5ZET - chains R and A of the 34 polymer chains in the assembly; structure by electron microscopy, 3.20 A resolution.

== Chain R ==
Name: 50S ribosomal protein L20
Source organism: Mycobacterium smegmatis str. MC2 155
UniProt: A0QYU6 (RL20_MYCS2); residue numbers follow UniProt; this construct covers 1-129
Chain sequence (129 residues; numbered 1 to 129; the number before each row is that of its first residue):
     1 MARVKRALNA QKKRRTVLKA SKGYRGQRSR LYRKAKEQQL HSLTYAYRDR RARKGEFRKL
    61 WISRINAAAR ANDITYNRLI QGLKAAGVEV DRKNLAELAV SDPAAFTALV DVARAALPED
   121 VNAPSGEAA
Not modelled in the structure: 1, 126-129

== Chain A ==
Molecule: 23S rRNA
Source organism: Mycobacterium smegmatis str. MC2 155
Sequence (3120 nucleotides; row label = number of the first residue in the row):
     1 UAAGUGUUUA AGGGCGCAUG GUGGAUGCCU UGGCACUGGG AGCCGAUGAA GGACGUAGGA
    61 GGCUGCGAUA AGCCUCGGGG AGCUGUCAAC CGAGCGUUGA UCCGAGGAUG UCCGAAUGGG
   121 GAAACCCGGC ACGAGUGAUG UCGUGUCACC AGGCGCUGAA UAUAUAGGCG UCUGGGGGGA
   181 ACGCGGGGAA GUGAAACAUC UCAGUACCCG UAGGAAGAGA AAACAAAAUG UGAUUCCGUG
   241 AGUAGUGGCG AGCGAAAGCG GAGGAUGGCU AAACCGUAUG CAUGUGAUAC CGGGUAGGGG
   301 UUGUGUGUGC GGGGUUGUGG GACCUAUCUU UCCGGCUCUA CCUGGCUGGA GGGCAGUGAG
   361 AAAAUGUUGU GGUUAGCGGA AAUGGCUUGG GAUGGCCUGC CGUAGACGGU GAGAGCCCGG
   421 UACGUGAAAA CCCGACGUCU GUCUUGAUGG UGUUCCCGAG UAGCAGCGGG CCCGUGGAAU
   481 CUGCUGUGAA UCUGCCGGGA CCACCCGGUA AGCCUGAAUA CUUCCCAGUG ACCGAUAGCG
   541 GAUUAGUACC GUGAGGGAAU GGUGAAAAGU ACCCCGGGAG GGGAGUGAAA GAGUACCUGA
   601 AACCGUGCGC UUACAAUCCG UCAGAGCCCU CGACGUGUCG UGGGGUGAUG GCGUGCCUUU
   661 UGAAGAAUGA GCCUGCGAGU CAGGGACAUG UCGCGAGGUU AACCCGGGUG GGGUAGCCGC
   721 AGCGAAAGCG AGUCUGAAUA GGGCGUAUCC ACACAAGAGU GUGUGGUGUA GUGGUGUGUU
   781 CUGGACCCGA AGCGGAGUGA UCUACCCAUG GCCAGGGUGA AGCGCGGGUA AGACCGCGUG
   841 GAGGCCCGAA CCCACUUAGG UUGAAGACUG AGGGGAUGAG CUGUGGGUAG GGGUGAAAGG
   901 CCAAUCAAAC UCCGUGAUAG CUGGUUCUCC CCGAAAUGCA UUUAGGUGCA GCGUCGCAUG
   961 UUUCUUGCCG GAGGUAGAGC UACUGGAUGG CCGAUGGGCC CCACAGGGUU ACUGACGUCA
  1021 GCCAAACUCC GAAUGCCGGU AAGUCCAAGA GUGCGGCAGU GAGACGGCGG GGGAUAAGCU
  1081 CCGUGCGUCG AGAGGGAAAC AGCCCAGAUC GCCGGCUAAG GCCCCUAAGC GUGUGCUAAG
  1141 UGGAAAAGGA UGUGCAGUCG CGAAGACAAC CAGGAGGUUG GCUUAGAAGC AGCCACCCUU
  1201 GAAAGAGUGC GUAAUAGCUC ACUGGUCAAG UGAUUGUGCG CCGAUAAUGU AGCGGGGCUC
  1261 AAGCACACCG CCGAAGCCGC GGCAGCCAAC GUGUUGGCUG GGUAGGGGAG CGUCCUGCAU
  1321 CCGGUGAAGC CGCCGAGUGA UCGAGUGGUG GAGGGUGUGG GAGUGAGAAU GCAGGCAUGA
  1381 GUAGCGAUUA GGCAAGUGAG AACCUUGCCC GCCGAAAGAC CAAGGGUUCC UGGGCCAGGC
  1441 CAGUCCGCCC AGGGUGAGUC GGGACCUAAG GCGAGGCCGA CAGGCGUAGU CGAUGGACAA
  1501 CGGGUUGAUA UUCCCGUACC CGUGUAUGUG CGUCCAUGAU GAAUCAGCGG UACUAACCAU
  1561 CCAAAACCAC CGUGACCGCA CCUUUCGGGG UGUGGCGUUG GUGGGGCUGC AUGGGACCUU
  1621 CGUUGGUAGU AGUCAAGCGA UGGGGUGACG CAGGAAGGUA GCCGUACCGG UCAGUGGUAA
  1681 UACCGGGGUA AGCCUGUAGG GAGUCAGAUA GGUAAAUCCG UCUGGCAUAU AUCCUGAGAG
  1741 GUGAUGCAUA GCCGAGUGAG GCGAAUUCGG UGAUCCUAUG CUGCCGAGAA AAGCCUCUAG
  1801 CGAGGACAUA CACGGCCCGU ACCCCAAACC AACACAGGUG GUCAGGUAGA GAAUACUAAG
  1861 GCGUACGAGU GAACUAUGGU UAAGGAACUC GGCAAAAUGC CCCCGUAACU UCGGGAGAAG
  1921 GGGGACCCAC AUGGCGUGUA AGCCUUUACG GCCCAAGCGU GAGUGGGUGG CACAAACCAG
  1981 UGAGAAGCGA CUGUUUACUA AAAACACAGG UCCGUGCGAA GUCGCAAGAC GAUGUAUACG
  2041 GACUGACGCC UGCCCGGUGC UGGAAGGUUA AGAGGACCCG UUAACUCCCU UUGGGGGUGA
  2101 AGCGGAGAAU UUAAGCCCCA GUAAACGGCG GUGGUAACUA UAACCAUCCU AAGGUAGCGA
  2161 AAUUCCUUGU CGGGUAAGUU CCGACCUGCA CGAAUGGCGU AACGACUUCU CAACUGUCUC
  2221 AACCAUAGAC UCGGCGAAAU UGCACUACGA GUAAAGAUGC UCGUUACGCG CGGCAGGACG
  2281 AAAAGACCCC GGGACCUUCA CUACAACUUG GUAUUGGUGC UCGAUACGGU UUGUGUAGGA
  2341 UAGGUGGGAG ACUGUGAAGC UCACACGCCA GUGUGGGUGG AGUCGUUGUU GAAAUACCAC
  2401 UCUGAUCGUA UUGGGCCUCU AACCUCGGAC CGUAUAUCCG GUUCAGGGAC AGUGCCUGGU
  2461 GGGUAGUUUA ACUGGGGCGG UUGCCUCCUA AAAUGUAACG GAGGCGCCCA AAGGUUCCCU
  2521 CAACCUGGAC GGCAAUCAGG UGUUGAGUGU AAGUGCACAA GGGAGCUUGA CUGCGAGACG
  2581 GACAUGUCGA GCAGGGACGA AAGUCGGGAC UAGUGAUCCG GCACCUCUGA GUGGAAGGGG
  2641 UGUCGCUCAA CGGAUAAAAG GUACCCCGGG GAUAACAGGC UGAUCUUCCC CAAGAGUCCA
  2701 UAUCGACGGG AUGGUUUGGC ACCUCGAUGU CGGCUCGUCG CAUCCUGGGG CUGGAGCAGG
  2761 UCCCAAGGGU UGGGCUGUUC GCCCAUUAAA GCGGCACGCG AGCUGGGUUU AGAACGUCGU
  2821 GAGACAGUUC GGUCUCUAUC CGCCGCGCGC GUCAGAAGCU UGAGGAAACC UGUCCCUAGU
  2881 ACGAGAGGAC CGGGACGGAC GAACCUCUGG UAUACCAGUU GUCCCACCAG GGGCACGGCU
  2941 GGAUAGCCAC GUUCGGACAG GAUAACCGCU GAAAGCAUCU AAGCGGGAAA CCUCUUCCAA
  3001 GACCAGGCUU CUCACCCUCU AGGAGGGAUA AGGCCCCCCG CAGACCACGG GAUUGAUAGA
  3061 CCAGACCUGG AAGCCUAGUA AUAGGUGCAG GGAACUGGCA CUAACCGGCC GAAAACUUAC
Not modelled in the structure: 1, 340-344, 634-637, 1004-1005, 1756-1757, 1946-1948, 3120
Covalently attached groups: covalent link A1565/G1606, A1566/G1606, A1569/G1603, G1578/G1592

== Chain R / chain A interface ==
Pairs across the interface (169):
  Ala-2(R) / C532(A)  phosphate contact
  Ala-2(R) / C533(A)  hydrogen bond to the phosphate
  Ala-2(R) / A1362(A)  phosphate contact
  Ala-2(R) / G1363(A)  hydrogen bond to the phosphate
  Arg-3(R) / C533(A)  hydrogen bond to the phosphate
  Arg-3(R) / G534(A)  salt bridge to the phosphate
  Arg-3(R) / A537(A)  sugar contact
  Arg-3(R) / C676(A)  sugar contact
  Arg-3(R) / G1363(A)  base contact
  Val-4(R) / U1313(A)  base contact
  Val-4(R) / C1314(A)  sugar contact
  Val-4(R) / G1363(A)  sugar contact
  Val-4(R) / U1364(A)  sugar contact
  Lys-5(R) / U26(A)  phosphate contact
  Lys-5(R) / G27(A)  salt bridge to the phosphate
  Lys-5(R) / A535(A)  salt bridge to the phosphate
  Lys-5(R) / C676(A)  phosphate contact
  Lys-5(R) / U1313(A)  sugar contact
  Arg-6(R) / C676(A)  salt bridge to the phosphate
  Arg-6(R) / G677(A)  salt bridge to the phosphate
  Arg-6(R) / G1365(A)  sugar contact
  Arg-6(R) / A1366(A)  salt bridge to the phosphate
  Ala-7(R) / U26(A)  sugar contact
  Ala-7(R) / G675(A)  phosphate contact
  Leu-8(R) / U1313(A)  phosphate contact
  Leu-8(R) / C1330(A)  phosphate contact
  Asn-9(R) / G1312(A)  base contact
  Asn-9(R) / G1365(A)  hydrogen bond to the sugar
  Ala-10(R) / A1366(A)  phosphate contact
  Gln-11(R) / U674(A)  hydrogen bond to the phosphate
  Gln-11(R) / G675(A)  hydrogen bond to the phosphate
  Lys-12(R) / G1312(A)  hydrogen bond to the phosphate
  Lys-12(R) / U1313(A)  salt bridge to the phosphate
  Lys-12(R) / C1342(A)  salt bridge to the phosphate
  Lys-13(R) / C927(A)  salt bridge to the phosphate
  Lys-13(R) / U1341(A)  phosphate contact
  Lys-13(R) / A1366(A)  salt bridge to the phosphate
  Arg-14(R) / U674(A)  salt bridge to the phosphate
  Arg-14(R) / G675(A)  salt bridge to the phosphate
  Arg-14(R) / G1367(A)  salt bridge to the phosphate
  Arg-15(R) / C1330(A)  salt bridge to the phosphate
  Arg-15(R) / C1331(A)  salt bridge to the phosphate
  Lys-22(R) / C17(A)  phosphate contact
  Lys-22(R) / U646(A)  phosphate contact
  Gly-23(R) / C15(A)  phosphate contact
  Gly-23(R) / G16(A)  phosphate contact
  Gly-23(R) / U646(A)  phosphate contact
  Tyr-24(R) / C15(A)  sugar contact
  Tyr-24(R) / G620(A)  phosphate contact
  Tyr-24(R) / U621(A)  hydrogen bond to the phosphate
  Arg-25(R) / G14(A)  hydrogen bond to the sugar
  Arg-25(R) / C619(A)  sugar contact
  Arg-25(R) / G620(A)  hydrogen bond to the phosphate
  Arg-25(R) / A2244(A)  phosphate contact
  Arg-25(R) / C2245(A)  salt bridge to the phosphate
  Gly-26(R) / C15(A)  phosphate contact
  Gly-26(R) / A2244(A)  phosphate contact
  Gln-27(R) / C2243(A)  hydrogen bond to the phosphate
  Gln-27(R) / A2244(A)  hydrogen bond to the phosphate
  Arg-28(R) / C618(A)  base contact
  Arg-28(R) / C619(A)  hydrogen bond to the base
  Arg-28(R) / G2242(A)  base contact
  Arg-28(R) / C2243(A)  hydrogen bond to the sugar
  Ser-29(R) / G16(A)  hydrogen bond to the phosphate
  Arg-30(R) / C15(A)  salt bridge to the phosphate
  Arg-30(R) / C603(A)  phosphate contact
  Leu-31(R) / A602(A)  phosphate contact
  Leu-31(R) / C672(A)  sugar contact
  Leu-31(R) / C673(A)  phosphate contact
  Tyr-32(R) / C673(A)  phosphate contact
  Tyr-32(R) / G1367(A)  phosphate contact
  Arg-33(R) / A670(A)  sugar contact
  Arg-33(R) / C672(A)  salt bridge to the phosphate
  Arg-33(R) / C673(A)  salt bridge to the phosphate
  Arg-33(R) / G1367(A)  hydrogen bond to the base
  Arg-33(R) / A1368(A)  sugar contact
  Lys-34(R) / C672(A)  salt bridge to the phosphate
  Lys-34(R) / G2242(A)  hydrogen bond to the sugar
  Lys-34(R) / C2243(A)  salt bridge to the phosphate
  Lys-36(R) / G1367(A)  hydrogen bond to the base
  Glu-37(R) / G655(A)  hydrogen bond to the base
  Glu-37(R) / C656(A)  sugar contact
  Glu-37(R) / G1367(A)  hydrogen bond to the base
  Gln-38(R) / C619(A)  hydrogen bond to the phosphate
  Gln-38(R) / G620(A)  hydrogen bond to the sugar
  His-41(R) / G655(A)  salt bridge to the phosphate
  His-41(R) / C656(A)  salt bridge to the phosphate
  Ser-42(R) / G620(A)  sugar contact
  Ser-42(R) / U621(A)  sugar contact
  Tyr-45(R) / C619(A)  phosphate contact
  Tyr-45(R) / G620(A)  base contact
  Tyr-45(R) / U621(A)  hydrogen bond to the sugar
  Tyr-45(R) / G653(A)  hydrogen bond to the sugar
  Ala-46(R) / U621(A)  sugar contact
  Tyr-47(R) / A1108(A)  hydrogen bond to the sugar
  Tyr-47(R) / C1110(A)  hydrogen bond to the phosphate
  Tyr-47(R) / G1111(A)  phosphate contact
  Tyr-47(R) / A1275(A)  base contact
  Arg-48(R) / G620(A)  base contact
  Arg-48(R) / G651(A)  base contact
  Arg-48(R) / C652(A)  hydrogen bond to the sugar
  Arg-48(R) / G653(A)  sugar contact
  Arg-48(R) / A1275(A)  base contact
  Asp-49(R) / U621(A)  hydrogen bond to the sugar
  Asp-49(R) / C622(A)  sugar contact
  Asp-49(R) / G651(A)  hydrogen bond to the base
  Arg-50(R) / G1111(A)  salt bridge to the phosphate
  Arg-50(R) / C1112(A)  phosphate contact
  Arg-51(R) / C1110(A)  salt bridge to the phosphate
  Arg-51(R) / G1111(A)  salt bridge to the phosphate
  Arg-51(R) / A1275(A)  hydrogen bond to the sugar
  Arg-53(R) / C622(A)  hydrogen bond to the phosphate
  Arg-53(R) / A623(A)  salt bridge to the phosphate
  Arg-53(R) / C1112(A)  salt bridge to the phosphate
  Arg-53(R) / C1113(A)  salt bridge to the phosphate
  Lys-54(R) / C1112(A)  salt bridge to the phosphate
  Lys-54(R) / C1113(A)  salt bridge to the phosphate
  Glu-56(R) / C622(A)  sugar contact
  Glu-56(R) / G651(A)  base contact
  Phe-57(R) / A623(A)  sugar contact
  Phe-57(R) / C1113(A)  stacking on the base
  Arg-58(R) / G1115(A)  salt bridge to the phosphate
  Arg-58(R) / C1116(A)  salt bridge to the phosphate
  Arg-58(R) / C1272(A)  salt bridge to the phosphate
  Arg-58(R) / G1273(A)  salt bridge to the phosphate
  Lys-59(R) / A1127(A)  sugar contact
  Trp-61(R) / C1113(A)  phosphate contact
  Trp-61(R) / G1114(A)  phosphate contact
  Ile-62(R) / A1127(A)  sugar contact
  Ile-62(R) / A1128(A)  sugar contact
  Ile-62(R) / C1272(A)  phosphate contact
  Ile-62(R) / G1273(A)  phosphate contact
  Ser-63(R) / A1127(A)  sugar contact
  Ser-63(R) / A1128(A)  phosphate contact
  Asn-66(R) / A1128(A)  hydrogen bond to the phosphate
  Asn-66(R) / G1129(A)  hydrogen bond to the phosphate
  Arg-70(R) / G1129(A)  salt bridge to the phosphate
  Arg-70(R) / C1130(A)  salt bridge to the phosphate
  Thr-75(R) / G1129(A)  phosphate contact
  Tyr-76(R) / A1128(A)  sugar contact
  Tyr-76(R) / G1129(A)  phosphate contact
  Tyr-76(R) / C1271(A)  sugar contact
  Tyr-76(R) / C1272(A)  hydrogen bond to the phosphate
  Asn-77(R) / G1129(A)  hydrogen bond to the phosphate
  Asn-77(R) / G1270(A)  hydrogen bond to the sugar
  Asn-77(R) / C1271(A)  sugar contact
  Arg-78(R) / G1129(A)  base contact
  Arg-78(R) / C1269(A)  hydrogen bond to the base
  Arg-78(R) / G1270(A)  sugar contact
  Ile-80(R) / C1271(A)  sugar contact
  Gln-81(R) / G1270(A)  hydrogen bond to the sugar
  Lys-84(R) / C1116(A)  phosphate contact
  Lys-84(R) / U1117(A)  salt bridge to the phosphate
  Asp-91(R) / G1114(A)  hydrogen bond to the sugar
  Asp-91(R) / G1115(A)  phosphate contact
  Arg-92(R) / G1115(A)  salt bridge to the phosphate
  Arg-92(R) / C1116(A)  salt bridge to the phosphate
  Arg-92(R) / C1272(A)  salt bridge to the phosphate
  Lys-93(R) / C1113(A)  phosphate contact
  Lys-93(R) / G1114(A)  salt bridge to the phosphate
  Val-121(R) / C1269(A)  hydrogen bond to the sugar
  Asn-122(R) / G1131(A)  base contact
  Asn-122(R) / U1132(A)  sugar contact
  Asn-122(R) / C1268(A)  hydrogen bond to the sugar
  Asn-122(R) / C1269(A)  base contact
  Ala-123(R) / C1268(A)  sugar contact
  Ala-123(R) / C1269(A)  sugar contact
  Pro-124(R) / C1268(A)  phosphate contact
  Pro-124(R) / C1269(A)  phosphate contact
Also at the interface, not in a pair above, chain R (68 interface residues in all): Thr-16, Lys-19, Leu-40, Ser-125
Also at the interface, not in a pair above, chain A (79 interface residues in all): G650, U1126, G1329, G1332, C1333, G1361

== Summary ==
68 residues of chain R face 79 of chain A across their interface, with 41 hydrogen bonds, 42 salt bridges and
1 aromatic stacking contact. Polar contacts include Arg-28(R)/C619(A), Arg-33(R)/G1367(A) and
Lys-36(R)/G1367(A).
Chain R is 50S ribosomal protein L20 and chain A is 23S rRNA, both from Mycobacterium smegmatis str. MC2 155;
the structure, M. smegmatis P/P state 50S ribosomal subunit, was determined by electron microscopy (same
publication as 5ZEB, 5ZEP, 5ZEU and 5ZEY).
